3J0D - chains H and I of the 11 polymer chains in the assembly; structure by electron microscopy, 11.10 A resolution (very low resolution: no residue pairs are listed; an interface is given only as per-side residue counts).

[Chain H]
Molecule: ribosomal 16S RNA
Organism: Escherichia coli
Notes: fragment: helix 44 strand 1
Sequence (18 nucleotides; numbered 1404 to 1421; the number before each row is that of its first residue):
  1404 CGUCACACCA UGGGAGUG

[Chain I]
Molecule: 30S ribosomal protein S12
Organism: Escherichia coli
UniProt: P0A7S3 (RS12_ECOLI); residues 1-123 here correspond to UniProt positions 2-124 (UniProt number = residue number + 1)
Sequence (123 residues; each row starts with the number of its first residue):
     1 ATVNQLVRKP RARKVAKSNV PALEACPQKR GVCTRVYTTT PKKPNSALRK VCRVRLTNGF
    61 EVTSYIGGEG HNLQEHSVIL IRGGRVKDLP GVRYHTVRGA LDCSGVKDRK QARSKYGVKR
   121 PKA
UniProt features mapped onto this chain:
  - modified residue: Asp-88 (3-methylthioaspartic acid), Lys-107 (N6-acetyllysine)

[Interface between chain H and chain I]
At this resolution (11 A) residue pairs are not listed: 5 residues of chain H and 6 of chain I lie at the interface.

[In short]
5 residues of chain H face 6 of chain I across their interface.
Chain H is ribosomal 16S RNA and chain I is 30S ribosomal protein S12, both from Escherichia coli; the
structure, Models for the T. thermophilus ribosome recycling factor bound to the E. coli post-termination
complex, was determined by electron microscopy (same publication as 3J0E).
